1Q5J - chain A; structure by X-ray diffraction, 2.10 A resolution.

== Chain A ==
Name: Bacteriorhodopsin
Source organism: Halobacterium salinarum
UniProt: P02945 (BACR_HALN1); residues 1-249 here correspond to UniProt positions 14-262 (UniProt number = residue number + 13)
Chain sequence (249 residues; row label = number of the first residue in the row):
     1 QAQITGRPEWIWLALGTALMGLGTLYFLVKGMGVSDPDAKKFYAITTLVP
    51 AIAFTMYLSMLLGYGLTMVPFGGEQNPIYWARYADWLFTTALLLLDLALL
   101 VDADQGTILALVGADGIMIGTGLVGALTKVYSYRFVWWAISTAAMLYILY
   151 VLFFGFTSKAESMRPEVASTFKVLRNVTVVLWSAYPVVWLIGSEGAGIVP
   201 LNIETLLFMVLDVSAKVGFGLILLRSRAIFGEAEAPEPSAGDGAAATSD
Not modelled in the structure: 1-4, 232-249
Differences from the reference sequence: engineered mutation Ala91 (Pro104 in P02945)
Covalently attached groups: retinal (RET) linked to Lys216
Ligand contacts: retinal (RET): Tyr83, Trp86, Thr89, Thr90, Leu93, Met118, Ile119, Gly122, Trp138, Ser141, Thr142, Met145, Trp182, Tyr185, Pro186, Trp189, Asp212, Ala215
Swiss-Prot annotation at these positions:
  - site: Asp85 (Primary proton acceptor)
  - modified residue: Gln1 (Pyrrolidone carboxylic acid), Lys216 (N6-(retinylidene)lysine)
Reported in the primary citation:
  - mutagenesis - P91A (-1.3 +/- 0.3 kcal/mol): decreased stability
  - mutagenesis - P91A: unchanged catalytic activity (proton pumping activity) (citing earlier work)
  - contacts within the chain: Phe88-Ala91

== In short ==
Retinal is covalently linked to Lys216. The paper reports that P91A reduces stability; contacts within the
chain involving Ala91 and Phe88.
Chain A is Bacteriorhodopsin (Halobacterium salinarum); the structure, Crystal structure of bacteriorhodopsin
mutant P91A crystallized from bicelles, was determined by X-ray diffraction (same publication as 1Q5I).
